Entry 7XC7 (electron microscopy, 3.10 A resolution); this record covers chains D and A of the 4 polymer chains in the assembly.

Chain D:
Name: CHAT domain protein
Source organism: Candidatus Scalindua brodae
UniProt: A0A0B0EKL4 (A0A0B0EKL4_9BACT); numbering as in UniProt (aligned over 1-716)
Chain sequence (716 residues; numbered 1 to 716; the number before each row is that of its first residue):
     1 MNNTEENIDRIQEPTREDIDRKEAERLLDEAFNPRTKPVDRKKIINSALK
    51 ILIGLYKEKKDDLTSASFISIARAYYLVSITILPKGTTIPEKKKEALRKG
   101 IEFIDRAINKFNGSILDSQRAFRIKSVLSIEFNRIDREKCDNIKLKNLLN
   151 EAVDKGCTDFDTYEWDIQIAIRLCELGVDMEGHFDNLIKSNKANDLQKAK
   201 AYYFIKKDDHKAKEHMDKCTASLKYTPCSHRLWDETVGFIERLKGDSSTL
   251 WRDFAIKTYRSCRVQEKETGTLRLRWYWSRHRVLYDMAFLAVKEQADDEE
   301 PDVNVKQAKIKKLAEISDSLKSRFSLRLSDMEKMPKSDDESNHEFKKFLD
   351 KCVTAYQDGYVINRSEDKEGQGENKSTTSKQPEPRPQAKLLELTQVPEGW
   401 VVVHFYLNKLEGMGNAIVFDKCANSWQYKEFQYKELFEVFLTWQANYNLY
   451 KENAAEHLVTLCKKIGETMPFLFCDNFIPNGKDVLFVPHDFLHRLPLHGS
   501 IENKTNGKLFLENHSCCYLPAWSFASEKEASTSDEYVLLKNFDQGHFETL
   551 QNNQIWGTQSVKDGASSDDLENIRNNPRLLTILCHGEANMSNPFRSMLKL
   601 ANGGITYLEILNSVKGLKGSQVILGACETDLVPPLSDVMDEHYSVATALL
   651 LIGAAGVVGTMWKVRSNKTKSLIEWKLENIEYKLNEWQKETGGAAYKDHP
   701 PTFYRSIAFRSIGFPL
Not modelled in the structure: 1-13, 329-343, 363-388, 528-531, 589-592, 680-683, 716

Chain A:
Name: RAMP superfamily protein
Source organism: Candidatus Scalindua brodae
Chain sequence (1722 residues; numbered 1 to 1722; the number before each row is that of its first residue):
     1 MKSNDMNITVELTFFEPYRLVEWFDWDARKKSHSAMRGQAFAQWTWKGKG
    51 RTAGKSFITGTLVRSAVIKAVEELLSLNNGKWEGVPCCNGSFQTDESKGK
   101 KPSFLRKRHTLQWQANNKNICDKEEACPFCILLGRFDNAGKVHERNKDYD
   151 IHFSNFDLDHKQEKNDLRLVDIASGRILNRVDFDTGKAKDYFRTWEADYE
   201 TYGTYTGRITLRNEHAKKLLLASLGFVDKLCGALCRIEVIKKSESPLPSD
   251 TKEQSYTKDDTVEVLSEDHNDELRKQAEVIVEAFKQNDKLEKIRILADAI
   301 RTLRLHGEGVIEKDELPDGKEERDKGHHLWDIKVQGTALRTKLKELWQSN
   351 KDIGWRKFTEMLGSNLYLIYKKETGGVSTRFRILGDTEYYSKAHDSEGSD
   401 LFIPVTPPEGIETKEWIIVGRLKAATPFYFGVQQPSDSIPGKEKKSEDSL
   451 VINEHASFNILLDKENRYRIPRSALRGALRRDLRTAFGSGCNVSLGGQIL
   501 CNCKVCIEMRRITLKDSVSDFSEPPEIRYRIAKNPGTATVEDGSLFDIEV
   551 GPEGLTFPFVLRYRGHKFPEQLSSVIRYWEENDGKNGMAWLGGLDSTGKG
   601 RFALKDIKIFEWDLNQKINEYIKERGMRGKEKELLEMGESSLPDGLIPYK
   651 FFEERECLFPYKENLKPQWSEVQYTIEVGSPLLTADTISALTEPGNRAAI
   701 AYKKRVYNDGNNAIEPEPRFAVKSETHRGIFRTAVGRRTGDLGKEDHEDC
   751 TCDMCIIFGNEHESSKIRFEDLELINGNEFEKLEKHIDHVAIDRFTGGAL
   801 DKAKFDTYPLAGSPKKPLKLKGRFWIKKGFSGDHKLLITTALSDIRDGLY
   851 PLGSKGGVGYGWVAGISIDDNVPDDFKEMINKTEMPLPEEVEESNNGPIN
   901 NDYVHPGHQSPKQDHKNKNIYYPHYFLDSGSKVYREKDIITHEEFTEELL
   951 SGKINCKLETLTPLIIPDTSDENGLKLQGNKPGHKNYKFFNINGELMIPG
  1001 SELRGMLRTHFEALTKSCFAIFGEDSTLSWRMNADEKDYKIDSNSIRKME
  1051 SQRNPKYRIPDELQKELRNSGNGLFNRLYTSERRFWSDVSNKFENSIDYK
  1101 REILRCAGRPKNYKGGIIRQRKDSLMAEELKVHRLPLYDNFDIPDSAYKA
  1151 NDHCRKSATCSTSRGCRERFTCGIKVRDKNRVFLNAANNNRQYLNNIKKS
  1201 NHDLYLQYLKGEKKIRFNSKVITGSERSPIDVIAELNERGRQTGFIKLSG
  1251 LNNSNKSQGNTGTTFNSGWDRFELNILLDDLETRPSKSDYPRPRLLFTKD
  1301 QYEYNITKRCERVFEIDKGNKTGYPVDDQIKKNYEDILDSYDGIKDQEVA
  1351 ERFDTFTRGSKLKVGDLVYFHIDGDNKIDSLIPVRISRKCASKTLGGKLD
  1401 KALHPCTGLSDGLCPGCHLFGTTDYKGRVKFGFAKYENGPEWLITRGNNP
  1451 ERSLTLGVLESPRPAFSIPDDESEIPGRKFYLHHNGWRIIRQKQLEIRET
  1501 VQPERNVTTEVMDKGNVFSFDVRFENLREWELGLLLQSLDPGKNIAHKLG
  1551 KGKPYGFGSVKIKIDSLHTFKINSNNDKIKRVPQSDIREYINKGYQKLIE
  1601 WSGNNSIQKGNVLPQWHVIPHIDKLYKLLWVPFLNDSKLEPDVRYPVLNE
  1651 ESKGYIEGSDYTYKKLGDKDNLPYKTRVKGLTTPWSPWNPFQVIAEHEEQ
  1701 EVNVTGSRPSVTDKIERDGKMV
Not modelled in the structure: 1-5, 48-52, 160-164, 241-268, 375, 394-397, 446, 639-641, 881-896, 913-919, 1029-1392, 1446-1449, 1572-1578, 1602-1611, 1637-1662, 1678-1722
Ion coordination: Zn2+ site 1: Cys88, Cys121, Cys127, Cys130; Zn2+ site 2: Cys491, Cys501, Cys503; Zn2+ site 3: His747, Cys750, Cys752, Cys755; Zn2+ site 4: Cys1018, Cys1406, Cys1414, Cys1417

Chain D / chain A interface:
Pairs across the interface (51):
  Leu49(D) - Ile383(A)  hydrophobic
  Lys50(D) - Ile383(A)
  Ile53(D) - Phe381(A)
  Ile53(D) - Ile383(A)  hydrophobic
  Tyr56(D) - Asp448(A)
  Tyr56(D) - Leu450(A)
  Lys57(D) - Thr379(A)
  Lys57(D) - Leu450(A)
  Lys60(D) - Leu450(A)
  Tyr75(D) - Ile383(A)
  Val78(D) - Leu384(A)  hydrophobic
  Glu91(D) - Thr387(A)
  Glu91(D) - Tyr389(A)
  Lys92(D) - Leu384(A)
  Lys92(D) - Gly385(A)
  Glu95(D) - Leu384(A)
  Glu95(D) - Asp386(A)
  Glu95(D) - Thr387(A)  hydrogen bond (side chain-backbone)
  Glu95(D) - Glu388(A)
  Ala96(D) - Leu384(A)
  Lys99(D) - Phe381(A)
  Lys99(D) - Glu447(A)  hydrogen bond (side chain-backbone)
  Lys99(D) - Asp448(A)
  Glu102(D) - Glu447(A)
  Phe103(D) - Asp448(A)
  Arg106(D) - Asp448(A)  hydrogen bond (side chain-backbone)
  Arg106(D) - Ser449(A)
  Lys139(D) - Lys31(A)  hydrogen bond (side chain-backbone)
  Gln357(D) - Asn492(A)
  Ile362(D) - Asp749(A)
  Phe437(D) - Leu401(A)  hydrophobic
  Glu438(D) - Asp400(A)
  Glu438(D) - Leu401(A)
  Glu438(D) - Phe402(A)  hydrogen bond (side chain-backbone)
  Leu441(D) - Leu401(A)  hydrophobic
  Leu441(D) - Ile499(A)  hydrophobic
  Thr442(D) - Phe402(A)
  Thr442(D) - Ile403(A)
  Thr442(D) - Pro404(A)
  Gln444(D) - Asn502(A)
  Ala445(D) - Ile403(A)  hydrophobic
  Asn446(D) - Thr406(A)  hydrogen bond
  Asn448(D) - Asn502(A)  hydrogen bond
  Leu449(D) - Val405(A)  hydrophobic
  Tyr450(D) - Thr406(A)
  Tyr450(D) - Pro407(A)
  Tyr450(D) - Pro408(A)
  Tyr450(D) - Ile411(A)  hydrophobic
  Tyr450(D) - His566(A)  hydrogen bond
  Asn453(D) - Pro408(A)
  His457(D) - Thr406(A)
Interface residues without a listed pair, chain D (35 interface residues in all): Ile82, Gly359, Ala588, Arg595
Interface residues without a listed pair, chain A (38 interface residues in all): Lys30, His109, Asp184, Val377, Arg382, Ser399, Gly488, Ile507, Arg511

Overview:
The interface between chain D and chain A involves 35 residues on one side and 38 on the other; the contacts
include 8 hydrogen bonds. Among the polar pairs are Glu95(D)-Thr387(A), Lys99(D)-Glu447(A) and
Arg106(D)-Asp448(A).
Here chain D is CHAT domain protein and chain A is RAMP superfamily protein, both from Candidatus Scalindua
brodae. Entry 7XC7 (Cryo-EM structure of a bacterial protein complex) was determined by electron microscopy
together with 7X7A, 7X7R and 7X8A from the same study.
